4O0J - chain A; structure by X-ray diffraction, 2.05 A resolution.

Chain A:
Molecule: Integrase
Source organism: Human immunodeficiency virus type 1
Reference sequence: P12497 (POL_HV1N5); residues 50-212 here correspond to UniProt positions 1197-1359 (UniProt number = residue number + 1147)
Sequence (163 residues; row label = number of the first residue in the row):
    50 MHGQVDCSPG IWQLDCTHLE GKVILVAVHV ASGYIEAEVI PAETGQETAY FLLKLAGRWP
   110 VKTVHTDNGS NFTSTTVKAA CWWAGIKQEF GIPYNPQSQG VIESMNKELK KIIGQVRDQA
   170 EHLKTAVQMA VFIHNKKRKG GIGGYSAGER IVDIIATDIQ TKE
Unresolved in the structure: 50-55, 142-151, 191-192, 210-212
Modified positions: C65 (s-dimethylarsinoyl-cysteine; CAF); C130 (s-dimethylarsinoyl-cysteine; CAF)
Differences from the reference sequence: conflict K185 (Phe1332 in P12497)
Ligand contacts: LF8 ((2S)-tert-butoxy[4-(4-chlorophenyl)-6-(3,4-dimethylphenyl)-2,5-dimethylpyridin-3-yl]ethanoic acid): Q95, A98, Y99, L102, T124, T125, A128, A129, W132, Q168, A169, E170, H171, K173, T174, M178
UniProt features mapped onto this chain:
  - binding site (Mg(2+)): D64, D116, E152
Reported in the primary citation:
  - binding site for LF8: E170, H171, T174

In short:
Chain A binds compound LF8. From UniProt: 3 Mg2+-binding residues. The paper reports a binding site for LF8 at
E170, H171 and T174.
Chain A is Integrase (Human immunodeficiency virus type 1); the structure, HIV-1 Integrase Catalytic Core
Domain Complexed with Allosteric Inhibitor
(2S)-tert-butoxy[4-(4-chlorophenyl)-6-(3,4-dimethylphenyl)-2,5-dimethylpyridin-3-yl]ethanoic acid, was
determined by X-ray diffraction, deposited together with 4O55 and 4O5B.
